Entry 7S9E (electron microscopy, 3.70 A resolution); this record covers chains A and B.

Chain A (and B):
Protein: Prestin
From: Tursiops truncatus
Notes: chain B of this document is another copy of the same molecule, construct and numbering; everything in this record applies to it too
UniProtKB: D7PC76 (D7PC76_TURTR); residues 1-741 here = UniProt positions 1-741
Chain sequence (741 residues; numbered 1 to 741; the number before each row is that of its first residue):
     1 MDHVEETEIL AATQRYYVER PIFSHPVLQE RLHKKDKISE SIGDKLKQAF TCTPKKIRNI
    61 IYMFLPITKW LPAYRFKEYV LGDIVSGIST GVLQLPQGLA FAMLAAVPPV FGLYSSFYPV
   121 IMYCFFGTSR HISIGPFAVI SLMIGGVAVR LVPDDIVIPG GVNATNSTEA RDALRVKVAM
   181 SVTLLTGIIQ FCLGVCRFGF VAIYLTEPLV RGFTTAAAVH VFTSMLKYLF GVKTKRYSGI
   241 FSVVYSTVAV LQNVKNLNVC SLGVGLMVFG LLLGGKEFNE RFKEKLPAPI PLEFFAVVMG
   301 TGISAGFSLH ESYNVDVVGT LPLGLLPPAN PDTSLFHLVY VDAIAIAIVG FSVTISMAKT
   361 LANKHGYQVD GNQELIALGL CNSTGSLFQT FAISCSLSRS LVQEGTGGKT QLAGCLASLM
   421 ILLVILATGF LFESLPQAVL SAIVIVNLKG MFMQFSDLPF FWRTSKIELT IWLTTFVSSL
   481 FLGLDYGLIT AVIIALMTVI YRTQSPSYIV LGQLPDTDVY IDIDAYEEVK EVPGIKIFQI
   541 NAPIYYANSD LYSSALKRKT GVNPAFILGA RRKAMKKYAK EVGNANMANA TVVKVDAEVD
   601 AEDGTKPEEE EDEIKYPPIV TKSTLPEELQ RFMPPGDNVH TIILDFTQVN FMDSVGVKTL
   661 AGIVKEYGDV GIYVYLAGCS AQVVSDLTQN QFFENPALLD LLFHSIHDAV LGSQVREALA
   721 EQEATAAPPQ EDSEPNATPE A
Not modelled in the structure: 1-12, 582-614, 723-741
Small-molecule neighbours: 2-hydroxybenzoic acid (SAL): Gln97, Phe101, Phe137, Ala138, Val139, Thr214, Ala217, Ala218, Val221, Ser396, Leu397, Ser398, Leu448, Met451
UniProt features mapped onto this chain:
  - motif: Ile158 to Thr168 (Involved in motor function)
  - binding site (salicylate): Ser398
  - site: Ser398 (Controls the electromotile activity), Arg399 (Contributes to anion binding)
  - glycosylation (N-linked (GlcNAc...) asparagine): Asn163, Asn166
  - mutagenesis: Gly274 to Gly275 (Abolishes non-linear capacitance. Does not affect protein expression)

How chain A and chain B interact:
Residue-residue contacts (140; chain A residue first):
  Thr13(A) with Glu19(B); Arg20(B); Pro21(B)
  Arg15(A) with Arg20(B); Ile22(B); Val715(B)
  Tyr16(A) with Val18(B), hydrophobic; Glu19(B), hydrogen bond (backbone-backbone); Arg20(B), hydrogen bond (backbone-backbone); Ile22(B), hydrophobic; Asp518(B), hydrogen bond; His707(B); Asp708(B); Leu711(B)
  Tyr17(A) with Tyr17(B), hydrophobic
  Val18(A) with Tyr16(B), hydrophobic; Val18(B), hydrophobic; Asp518(B)
  Glu19(A) with Thr13(B); Tyr16(B), hydrogen bond (backbone-backbone)
  Arg20(A) with Thr13(B); Arg15(B); Tyr16(B), hydrogen bond (backbone-backbone); Thr517(B); Asp518(B), salt bridge; Val519(B)
  Pro21(A) with Thr13(B)
  Ile22(A) with Arg15(B); Tyr16(B), hydrophobic
  Phe23(A) with Leu514(B), hydrophobic; Val519(B), hydrophobic
  Arg31(A) with Leu514(B); Glu528(B)
  Leu32(A) with Leu514(B), hydrophobic; Ile521(B), hydrophobic; Tyr526(B), hydrophobic; Glu528(B)
  His33(A) with Tyr526(B); Glu527(B); Glu528(B), salt bridge
  Lys34(A) with Ala525(B); Tyr526(B); Glu527(B)
  Lys35(A) with Ile523(B); Asp524(B); Ala525(B), hydrogen bond (backbone-backbone); Tyr526(B); Glu527(B), hydrogen bond (backbone-side chain)
  Phe200(A) with Gln504(B); Leu551(B), hydrophobic
  Ile203(A) with Tyr546(B); Ala547(B); Asp550(B)
  Tyr204(A) with Gln504(B), hydrogen bond
  Thr206(A) with Tyr546(B); Val655(B)
  Glu207(A) with Ser654(B); Lys658(B), salt bridge
  Asn363(A) with Lys658(B)
  Arg463(A) with Gln689(B), hydrogen bond (backbone-side chain)
  Thr464(A) with Gln689(B), hydrogen bond (backbone-side chain); Asn690(B)
  Glu468(A) with Asp653(B)
  Ala495(A) with Tyr546(B), hydrogen bond (backbone-side chain)
  Leu496(A) with Met497(B), hydrophobic; Ile500(B), hydrophobic; Tyr546(B)
  Met497(A) with Leu496(B), hydrophobic; Met497(B), hydrophobic
  Val499(A) with Ile500(B), hydrophobic; Tyr545(B), hydrophobic; Tyr546(B)
  Ile500(A) with Leu496(B), hydrophobic; Val499(B), hydrophobic
  Arg502(A) with Phe651(B); Met652(B)
  Gln504(A) with Phe200(B); Tyr204(B), hydrogen bond
  Leu514(A) with Phe23(B), hydrophobic; Arg31(B); Leu32(B), hydrophobic
  Thr517(A) with Arg20(B)
  Asp518(A) with Tyr16(B), hydrogen bond; Val18(B); Arg20(B), salt bridge
  Val519(A) with Arg20(B); Phe23(B), hydrophobic; Leu28(B), hydrophobic; His704(B)
  Ile521(A) with Leu32(B), hydrophobic
  Ile523(A) with Lys35(B)
  Asp524(A) with Lys35(B)
  Ala525(A) with Lys34(B); Lys35(B), hydrogen bond (backbone-backbone)
  Tyr526(A) with Leu32(B), hydrophobic; His33(B); Lys34(B); Lys35(B)
  Glu527(A) with His33(B); Lys34(B); Lys35(B), hydrogen bond (side chain-backbone)
  Glu528(A) with Arg31(B); Leu32(B); His33(B), salt bridge
  Asn541(A) with Asn650(B)
  Ala542(A) with Asn650(B)
  Pro543(A) with Asn650(B)
  Tyr545(A) with Val499(B), hydrophobic
  Tyr546(A) with Ile203(B); Thr206(B); Ala495(B), hydrogen bond (side chain-backbone); Leu496(B); Val499(B)
  Ala547(A) with Ile203(B)
  Asp550(A) with Ile203(B)
  Leu551(A) with Phe200(B), hydrophobic
  Thr647(A) with Thr647(B); Gln648(B)
  Gln648(A) with Thr647(B); Asn650(B), hydrogen bond (backbone-side chain)
  Asn650(A) with Asn541(B); Ala542(B); Pro543(B); Gln648(B), hydrogen bond (side chain-backbone); Asn650(B)
  Phe651(A) with Arg502(B)
  Met652(A) with Arg502(B)
  Asp653(A) with Glu468(B)
  Ser654(A) with Glu207(B)
  Val655(A) with Thr206(B)
  Lys658(A) with Glu207(B), salt bridge; Asn363(B)
  Gln689(A) with Arg463(B), hydrogen bond (side chain-backbone); Thr464(B), hydrogen bond (side chain-backbone)
  Asn690(A) with Thr464(B)
  His704(A) with Val519(B)
  His707(A) with Tyr16(B)
  Asp708(A) with Tyr16(B)
  Leu711(A) with Tyr16(B)
  Val715(A) with Arg15(B)
Other interface residues (no listed pair), chain A (75 interface residues in all): Gln14, Leu28, Gln29, Thr503, Asp516, Val529, Val649, Ser680, Gln682
Other interface residues (no listed pair), chain B (74 interface residues in all): Gln14, Thr503, Asp516, Val529, Val649, Ser680, Gln682

Overview:
The interface between chain A and chain B involves 75 residues on one side and 74 on the other, with 20
hydrogen bonds and 6 salt bridges. Polar contacts include Arg20(A)-Asp518(B), His33(A)-Glu528(B) and
Glu207(A)-Lys658(B). Bound to chain A: 2-hydroxybenzoic acid.
Both chains are Prestin (Tursiops truncatus). Entry 7S9E (Cryo-EM Structure of dolphin Prestin: Inhibited II
(Sulfate +Salicylate) state) was determined by electron microscopy (same publication as 7S8X, 7S9A, 7S9B, 7S9C
and 7S9D).
